PDB entry 8B4N | X-ray diffraction, 1.60 A resolution | chains AAA and CCC of the 4 polymer chains in the assembly

== Chain AAA (and CCC) ==
Name: B-phycoerythrin alpha chain
Organism: Porphyridium purpureum
Notes: chain CCC of this document is another copy of the same molecule, construct and numbering; everything in this record applies to it too
Reference sequence: P11392 (PHEA_PORPP); residues 1-164 here = UniProt positions 1-164
Chain sequence (164 residues; numbered 1 to 164; the number before each row is that of its first residue):
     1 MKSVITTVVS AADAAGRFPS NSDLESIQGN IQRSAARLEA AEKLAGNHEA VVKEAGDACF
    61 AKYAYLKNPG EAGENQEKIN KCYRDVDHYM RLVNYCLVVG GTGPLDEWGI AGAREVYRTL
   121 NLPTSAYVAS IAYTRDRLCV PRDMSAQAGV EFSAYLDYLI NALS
Sequence notes: conflict Cys96 (Asp in P11392)
Swiss-Prot annotation at these positions:
  - binding site ((2R,3E)-phycoerythrobilin): Cys82, Cys139
Covalently attached groups: phycoerythrobilin (PEB) linked to Cys139
Residues lining bound ligands:
  - phycoerythrobilin (PEB), molecule 1: Leu24, Glu25, Gln28
  - phycoerythrobilin (PEB), molecule 2: Arg33, Gln147, Val150, Glu151
  - phycoerythrobilin (PEB), molecule 3: Lys43, Leu44, Asn47, Ala50, Val51, Glu54, Thr134, Arg137, Leu138, Arg142, Asp143, Met144, Phe152
  - phycoerythrobilin (PEB), molecule 4: Cys59, Phe60, Leu66, Ala72, Gly73, Lys78, Lys81, Cys82, Arg84, Asp85, His88, Tyr89, Leu92, Trp108, Gly109, Val116, Tyr117, Leu120, Leu122, Pro123, Ala126, Tyr127
Reported in the primary citation:
  - binding site for phycoerythrobilin: Cys82, Cys139

== Interface between chain AAA and chain CCC ==
Contacting residue pairs (43):
  Lys2(AAA) - Arg17(CCC)
  Lys2(AAA) - Ser22(CCC)
  Ser3(AAA) - Ser22(CCC)
  Val4(AAA) - Ser22(CCC)
  Val4(AAA) - Glu25(CCC)
  Val4(AAA) - Ser26(CCC)
  Thr7(AAA) - Ala11(CCC)
  Ala11(AAA) - Thr7(CCC)
  Arg17(AAA) - Lys2(CCC)
  Arg17(AAA) - Thr102(CCC)  hydrogen bond
  Arg17(AAA) - Asp106(CCC)  salt bridge
  Arg17(AAA) - Tyr158(CCC)  hydrogen bond
  Ser20(AAA) - Thr102(CCC)
  Asn21(AAA) - Glu151(CCC)  hydrogen bond
  Asn21(AAA) - Ala154(CCC)
  Asn21(AAA) - Tyr155(CCC)
  Ser22(AAA) - Lys2(CCC)
  Ser22(AAA) - Ser3(CCC)
  Ser22(AAA) - Val4(CCC)
  Ser22(AAA) - Gly100(CCC)
  Glu25(AAA) - Val4(CCC)
  Glu25(AAA) - Gly29(CCC)
  Glu25(AAA) - Asn30(CCC)
  Glu25(AAA) - Arg33(CCC)
  Glu25(AAA) - Arg37(CCC)  salt bridge
  Ser26(AAA) - Val4(CCC)
  Ser26(AAA) - Ser26(CCC)
  Gln28(AAA) - Gln32(CCC)
  Gly29(AAA) - Glu25(CCC)
  Gly29(AAA) - Gly29(CCC)
  Asn30(AAA) - Glu25(CCC)
  Gln32(AAA) - Gln28(CCC)
  Gln32(AAA) - Gln32(CCC)  hydrogen bond
  Arg33(AAA) - Glu25(CCC)
  Arg37(AAA) - Glu25(CCC)  salt bridge
  Gly100(AAA) - Ser22(CCC)
  Thr102(AAA) - Arg17(CCC)  hydrogen bond
  Thr102(AAA) - Ser20(CCC)
  Asp106(AAA) - Arg17(CCC)  salt bridge
  Glu151(AAA) - Asn21(CCC)  hydrogen bond
  Ala154(AAA) - Asn21(CCC)
  Tyr155(AAA) - Asn21(CCC)
  Tyr158(AAA) - Arg17(CCC)  hydrogen bond
Also at the interface, not in a pair above, chain AAA (28 interface residues in all): Val8, Asp23, Ser34, Gly101
Also at the interface, not in a pair above, chain CCC (28 interface residues in all): Val8, Asp23, Ser34, Gly101

== Overview ==
Chain AAA and chain CCC each contribute 28 residues to their interface; the contacts include 7 hydrogen bonds
and 4 salt bridges. Polar contacts include Arg17(AAA)-Asp106(CCC), Glu25(AAA)-Arg37(CCC) and
Arg17(AAA)-Thr102(CCC). Bound to chain AAA: 3 copies of phycoerythrobilin. Phycoerythrobilin is covalently
linked to Cys139(AAA). The paper reports a binding site for phycoerythrobilin at Cys82(AAA) and Cys139(AAA).
Chain AAA and chain CCC are both B-phycoerythrin alpha chain (Porphyridium purpureum); the structure, X-ray
structure of phycoerythrin from Porphyridium cruentum, was determined by X-ray diffraction.
